Entry 8OYI (electron microscopy, 2.19 A resolution); this record covers chains A and C of the 9 polymer chains in the assembly.

Chain A:
Protein: Particulate methane monooxygenase alpha subunit
Organism: Methylococcus capsulatus str. Bath
Notes: EC 1.14.18.3
Reference sequence: G1UBD1 (PMOB_METCA); residue numbers follow UniProt; this construct covers 1-414
Chain sequence (414 residues; each row starts with the number of its first residue):
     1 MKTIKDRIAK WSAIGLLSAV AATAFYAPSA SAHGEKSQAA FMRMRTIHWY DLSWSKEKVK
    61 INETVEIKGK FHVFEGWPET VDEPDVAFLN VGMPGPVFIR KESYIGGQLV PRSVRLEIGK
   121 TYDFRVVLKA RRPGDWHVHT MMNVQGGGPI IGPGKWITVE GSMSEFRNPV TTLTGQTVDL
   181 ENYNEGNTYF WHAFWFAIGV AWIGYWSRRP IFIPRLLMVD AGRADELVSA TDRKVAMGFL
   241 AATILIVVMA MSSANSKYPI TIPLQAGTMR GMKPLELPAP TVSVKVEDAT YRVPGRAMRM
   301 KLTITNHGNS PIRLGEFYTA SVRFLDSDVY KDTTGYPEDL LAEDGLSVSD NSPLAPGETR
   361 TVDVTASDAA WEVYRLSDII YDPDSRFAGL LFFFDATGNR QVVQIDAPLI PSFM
Unresolved in the structure: 1-32
Metal / ion sites: Cu ion site 1: His-33, His-137, His-139; Cu ion site 2: His-48, His-72, Gln-404
Small-molecule neighbours: diundecyl phosphatidyl choline (PLC): Val-248, Met-251, Asn-255, Thr-261

Chain C:
Protein: Ammonia monooxygenase/methane monooxygenase, subunit C family protein
Organism: Methylococcus capsulatus str. Bath
Reference sequence: Q603F1 (Q603F1_METCA); residues 30-289 here correspond to UniProt positions 1-260 (UniProt number = residue number - 29)
Chain sequence (260 residues; each row starts with the number of its first residue):
    30 MAATTIGGAA AAEAPLLDKK WLTFALAIYT VFYLWVRWYE GVYGWSAGLD SFAPEFETYW
    90 MNFLYTEIVL EIVTASILWG YLWKTRDRNL AALTPREELR RNFTHLVWLV AYAWAIYWGA
   150 SYFTEQDGTW HQTIVRDTDF TPSHIIEFYL SYPIYIITGF AAFIYAKTRL PFFAKGISLP
   210 YLVLVVGPFM ILPNVGLNEW GHTFWFMEEL FVAPLHYGFV IFGWLALAVM GTLTQTFYSF
   270 AQGGLGQSLC EAVDEGLIAK
Unresolved in the structure: 30-44, 281-289
Metal / ion sites: Cu ion: Asn-227, His-231, His-245 (together with trifluoroethanol)
Small-molecule neighbours:
  - trifluoroethanol (ETF): Thr-153, Asp-156, Gly-157, His-160, His-173, Glu-176, Phe-177, Asn-227, His-231, Phe-240, His-245, Phe-248
  - 1,2-dihexanoyl-sn-glycero-3-phosphocholine (HXG), molecule 1: Leu-63, Arg-66, Trp-67, Trp-143, Tyr-146, Trp-147, Tyr-151
  - 1,2-dihexanoyl-sn-glycero-3-phosphocholine (HXG), molecule 2: Trp-234, Phe-235, Met-236, Glu-237, Pro-243, Tyr-246
  - 1,2-didecanoyl-sn-glycero-3-phosphocholine (P1O), molecule 1: Trp-50, Phe-53, Ala-54, Tyr-58, Thr-103, Leu-107, Tyr-110, Leu-111, Arg-130, Thr-133, Val-136, Trp-137, Ala-140, Ile-186, Thr-187, Tyr-194, Arg-198
  - 1,2-didecanoyl-sn-glycero-3-phosphocholine (P1O), molecule 2: Ser-105, Trp-108, Gly-109, Trp-112, Phe-189, Phe-192, Ile-193, Lys-196, Ile-206, Leu-211, Phe-218
  - 1,2-didecanoyl-sn-glycero-3-phosphocholine (P1O), molecule 3: Leu-208, Leu-211, Val-212, Val-215, Leu-254
  - diundecyl phosphatidyl choline (PLC), molecule 1: Ile-57, Val-60, Phe-61, Trp-64, Trp-67, Tyr-68, Tyr-72, Tyr-88, Asn-91, Phe-92, Thr-95, Glu-96, Leu-99, Glu-100, Thr-103, Leu-179, Ile-183, Ile-186
  - diundecyl phosphatidyl choline (PLC), molecule 2: Ser-80, Phe-81, Phe-85, Met-90, Leu-93, Tyr-94, Ile-97, Val-98, Ile-101, Thr-167, Asp-168, Phe-169, Tyr-178, Leu-221, Pro-222, Val-224, Gly-225, Glu-228
  - diundecyl phosphatidyl choline (PLC), molecule 3: Ile-97, Glu-100, Ile-101, Phe-169, Tyr-178, Pro-182, Leu-221
  - diundecyl phosphatidyl choline (PLC), molecule 4: Leu-226, Trp-229, Phe-233, Trp-234, Phe-235, Met-236, Gly-247
  - diundecyl phosphatidyl choline (PLC), molecule 5: Glu-237, Leu-239, Val-241, Pro-243, Tyr-246, Val-249, Trp-253

Chain A / chain C interface:
Residue-residue contacts - 26 pairs, chain A then chain C:
  His-33(A) / Leu-78(C)
  His-33(A) / Asp-166(C)
  Gly-34(A) / Val-164(C)
  Gly-34(A) / Asp-166(C)
  Glu-35(A) / Asp-166(C)
  Lys-36(A) / Asp-79(C)  salt bridge
  Lys-36(A) / Phe-81(C)
  Ser-37(A) / Ser-80(C)
  Ser-37(A) / Phe-81(C)
  Ser-37(A) / Asp-166(C)  hydrogen bond
  Met-93(A) / Thr-162(C)
  Pro-94(A) / Trp-74(C)
  Pro-94(A) / Leu-78(C)  hydrophobic
  Gln-145(A) / Glu-237(C)
  Gly-147(A) / Met-236(C)
  Gly-148(A) / Met-236(C)
  Ile-151(A) / Val-164(C)  hydrophobic
  Phe-212(A) / Phe-266(C)  hydrophobic
  Ile-213(A) / Phe-266(C)  hydrophobic
  Ile-213(A) / Leu-278(C)  hydrophobic
  Leu-216(A) / Phe-266(C)  hydrophobic
  Leu-216(A) / Tyr-267(C)  hydrophobic
  Leu-217(A) / Leu-278(C)  hydrophobic
  Leu-217(A) / Cys-279(C)  hydrophobic
  Asp-220(A) / Tyr-267(C)  hydrogen bond
  Arg-375(A) / Phe-81(C)
Interface residues without a listed pair, chain A (24 interface residues in all): Gly-95, Arg-132, Met-141, Gly-146, Pro-149, Pro-214, Met-218
Interface residues without a listed pair, chain C (17 interface residues in all): Thr-263, Phe-269, Leu-274

In short:
Chain A and chain C form an interface of 24 and 17 residues respectively; the contacts include 2 hydrogen
bonds and 1 salt bridge. Polar pairs include Lys-36(A)/Asp-79(C), Ser-37(A)/Asp-166(C) and
Asp-220(A)/Tyr-267(C). Ligands of chain A: diundecyl phosphatidyl choline.
Chain A is Particulate methane monooxygenase alpha subunit and chain C is Ammonia monooxygenase/methane
monooxygenase, subunit C family protein, both from Methylococcus capsulatus str. Bath; the structure,
particulate methane monooxygenase with 2,2,2-trifluoroethanol bound, was determined by electron microscopy,
deposited together with 8SR5, 8SQW, 8SR1, 8SR2 and 8SR4.
